PDB entry 9BHW | electron microscopy, 2.72 A resolution | chains B and C of the 4 polymer chains in the assembly

# Chain B (and C)
Name: Neuronal-specific septin-3
From: Ciona intestinalis
Notes: chain C of this document is another copy of the same molecule, construct and numbering; everything in this record applies to it too
UniProt: F7AQE7 (F7AQE7_CIOIN); residue numbers follow UniProt; this construct covers 1-356
Amino-acid sequence (364 residues; numbered 1 to 364; the number before each row is that of its first residue):
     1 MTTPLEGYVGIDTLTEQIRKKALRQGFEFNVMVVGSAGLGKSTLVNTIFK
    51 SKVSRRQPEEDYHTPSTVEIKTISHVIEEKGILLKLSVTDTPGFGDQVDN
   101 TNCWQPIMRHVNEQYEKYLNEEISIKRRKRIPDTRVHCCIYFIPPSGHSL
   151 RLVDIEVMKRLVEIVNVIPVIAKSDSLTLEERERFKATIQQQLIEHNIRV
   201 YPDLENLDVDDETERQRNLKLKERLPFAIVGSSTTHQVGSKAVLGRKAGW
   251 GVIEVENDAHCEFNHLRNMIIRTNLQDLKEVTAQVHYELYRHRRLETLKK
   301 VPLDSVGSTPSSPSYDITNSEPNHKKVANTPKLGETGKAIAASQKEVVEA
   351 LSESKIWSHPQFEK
Unresolved in the structure: 1, 301-364 (chain C: 1, 299-364)
Sequence notes: expression tag (357-364)
Ligand contacts:
  - GDP (guanosine-5'-diphosphate), molecule 1: Ser36, Ala37, Gly38, Leu39, Gly40, Lys41, Ser42, Thr43, Arg56, Pro58, Lys173, Asp175, Val230, Gly231, Arg246
  - GDP, molecule 2: Ser146, His148, Ser176, Glu181, Arg184

# Chain B / chain C interface
Residue-residue contacts - 122 pairs, chain B then chain C:
  Thr2(B) - Val76(C)  hydrogen bond (side chain-backbone)
  Thr3(B) - Ser51(C)
  Thr3(B) - His75(C)  hydrogen bond
  Thr3(B) - Val76(C)  hydrogen bond (backbone-backbone)
  Pro4(B) - Ser51(C)  hydrogen bond (backbone-side chain)
  Leu5(B) - Phe49(C)
  Leu5(B) - Lys50(C)
  Leu5(B) - Ser51(C)
  Leu5(B) - Ile77(C)  hydrophobic
  Leu5(B) - Glu78(C)
  Leu5(B) - Glu79(C)
  Glu6(B) - Lys50(C)  hydrogen bond (backbone-backbone)
  Gly7(B) - Lys50(C)
  Tyr8(B) - Lys50(C)  hydrogen bond (backbone-side chain)
  Tyr8(B) - Glu79(C)
  Tyr8(B) - Lys80(C)
  Tyr8(B) - Arg272(C)
  Val9(B) - Ile48(C)
  Val9(B) - Phe49(C)
  Val9(B) - Arg267(C)  hydrogen bond (backbone-side chain)
  Val9(B) - Ile271(C)
  Val9(B) - Arg272(C)  hydrogen bond (backbone-side chain)
  Gly10(B) - Ile271(C)
  Gly10(B) - Arg272(C)
  Ile11(B) - Ile77(C)  hydrophobic
  Ile11(B) - Glu79(C)
  Ile11(B) - Ile82(C)  hydrophobic
  Ile11(B) - Leu84(C)  hydrophobic
  Ile11(B) - Ile271(C)
  Asp12(B) - Glu79(C)
  Asp12(B) - Lys80(C)  salt bridge
  Asp12(B) - Ile82(C)
  Thr13(B) - Ile271(C)
  Thr13(B) - Arg272(C)
  Leu14(B) - Phe27(C)  hydrophobic
  Leu14(B) - Leu275(C)  hydrophobic
  Thr15(B) - Ile82(C)
  Gln17(B) - Ile271(C)  hydrogen bond (side chain-backbone)
  Gln17(B) - Arg272(C)  hydrogen bond (side chain-backbone)
  Gln17(B) - Thr273(C)
  Gln17(B) - Leu275(C)  hydrogen bond (side chain-backbone)
  Gln17(B) - Gln276(C)  hydrogen bond (side chain-backbone)
  Ile18(B) - Gln276(C)
  Lys21(B) - Gln276(C)
  Lys21(B) - Asp277(C)
  Lys21(B) - Glu280(C)  salt bridge
  Arg24(B) - Asp211(C)  salt bridge
  Phe27(B) - Leu14(C)  hydrophobic
  Phe27(B) - Ile18(C)  hydrophobic
  Ile48(B) - Val9(C)
  Phe49(B) - Leu5(C)
  Phe49(B) - Val9(C)  hydrophobic
  Lys50(B) - Leu5(C)
  Lys50(B) - Glu6(C)  hydrogen bond (backbone-backbone)
  Lys50(B) - Gly7(C)
  Lys50(B) - Tyr8(C)
  Ser51(B) - Thr3(C)
  Ser51(B) - Pro4(C)  hydrogen bond (side chain-backbone)
  Ser51(B) - Leu5(C)
  Lys52(B) - Glu6(C)  salt bridge
  His75(B) - Thr3(C)
  Val76(B) - Thr2(C)
  Val76(B) - Thr3(C)  hydrogen bond (backbone-backbone)
  Ile77(B) - Leu5(C)  hydrophobic
  Ile77(B) - Ile11(C)  hydrophobic
  Glu78(B) - Leu5(C)
  Glu79(B) - Leu5(C)
  Glu79(B) - Gly7(C)
  Glu79(B) - Tyr8(C)
  Glu79(B) - Val9(C)  hydrogen bond (side chain-backbone)
  Glu79(B) - Gly10(C)  hydrogen bond (side chain-backbone)
  Glu79(B) - Ile11(C)  hydrogen bond (side chain-backbone)
  Glu79(B) - Asp12(C)
  Lys80(B) - Asp12(C)  salt bridge
  Ile82(B) - Ile11(C)  hydrophobic
  Ile82(B) - Asp12(C)
  Ile82(B) - Thr15(C)
  Leu84(B) - Ile11(C)  hydrophobic
  Glu122(B) - Arg127(C)  salt bridge
  Glu122(B) - Arg291(C)
  Ser124(B) - Arg291(C)  hydrogen bond (backbone-side chain)
  Ile125(B) - Arg291(C)  hydrogen bond (backbone-side chain)
  Ile125(B) - His292(C)
  Ile125(B) - Leu295(C)  hydrophobic
  Arg127(B) - Glu122(C)  salt bridge
  Arg127(B) - Glu288(C)  salt bridge
  Arg127(B) - Arg291(C)
  Lys129(B) - Gln284(C)  hydrogen bond (side chain-backbone)
  Lys129(B) - Val285(C)
  Arg130(B) - Glu280(C)  salt bridge
  Asp208(B) - Arg24(C)  salt bridge
  Arg267(B) - Val9(C)
  Ile271(B) - Val9(C)
  Ile271(B) - Gly10(C)
  Ile271(B) - Ile11(C)
  Ile271(B) - Gln17(C)  hydrogen bond (backbone-side chain)
  Arg272(B) - Tyr8(C)  hydrogen bond (side chain-backbone)
  Arg272(B) - Val9(C)
  Arg272(B) - Gly10(C)
  Arg272(B) - Thr13(C)
  Arg272(B) - Gln17(C)  hydrogen bond (backbone-side chain)
  Thr273(B) - Gln17(C)
  Leu275(B) - Leu14(C)  hydrophobic
  Leu275(B) - Gln17(C)  hydrogen bond (backbone-side chain)
  Gln276(B) - Gln17(C)  hydrogen bond (backbone-side chain)
  Gln276(B) - Lys21(C)
  Asp277(B) - Lys21(C)  salt bridge
  Glu280(B) - Lys21(C)  salt bridge
  Glu280(B) - Arg24(C)  salt bridge
  Glu280(B) - Arg130(C)  salt bridge
  Gln284(B) - Lys129(C)  hydrogen bond (backbone-side chain)
  Gln284(B) - Arg130(C)  hydrogen bond
  Glu288(B) - Arg127(C)  salt bridge
  Arg291(B) - Glu122(C)  hydrogen bond (side chain-backbone)
  Arg291(B) - Ile123(C)  hydrogen bond (side chain-backbone)
  Arg291(B) - Ser124(C)  hydrogen bond (side chain-backbone)
  Arg291(B) - Ile125(C)  hydrogen bond (side chain-backbone)
  Arg291(B) - Arg127(C)
  His292(B) - Ile125(C)
  His292(B) - Lys126(C)  hydrogen bond
  Leu295(B) - Ile125(C)  hydrophobic
  Glu296(B) - Ile125(C)
Interface residues without a listed pair, chain B (60 interface residues in all): Arg19, Gln25, Val53, Ile123, Lys126, Asn274, Val285
Interface residues without a listed pair, chain C (60 interface residues in all): Lys52, Glu214, Ser233, Asn274, Tyr287, Glu296

# Summary
The chain B/chain C interface involves 60 residues from each chain; the contacts include 33 hydrogen bonds and
15 salt bridges. Polar pairs include Asp12(B)-Lys80(C), Lys21(B)-Glu280(C) and Arg24(B)-Asp211(C). Chain B
binds GDP.
Both chains are Neuronal-specific septin-3 (Ciona intestinalis). Entry 9BHW (Septin Tetrameric Complex
SEPT7/SEPT9 of Ciona intestinalis by Cryo-EM) was determined by electron microscopy, deposited together with
9BHT.
